Entry 8Q72 (electron microscopy, 4.17 A resolution (low resolution: residue-level contacts below are approximate; hydrogen-bond / salt-bridge calls are withheld)); this record covers chains A and E of the 16 polymer chains in the assembly.

[Chain A]
Molecule: JetC
Organism: Escherichia coli
Notes: engineered mutation(s): "G" as been added to the C-terminus.
UniProtKB: A0A6D0I2P0 (A0A6D0I2P0_ECOLX); residues 1-1095 here = UniProt positions 1-1095
Amino-acid sequence (1096 residues; numbered 1 to 1096; the number before each row is that of its first residue):
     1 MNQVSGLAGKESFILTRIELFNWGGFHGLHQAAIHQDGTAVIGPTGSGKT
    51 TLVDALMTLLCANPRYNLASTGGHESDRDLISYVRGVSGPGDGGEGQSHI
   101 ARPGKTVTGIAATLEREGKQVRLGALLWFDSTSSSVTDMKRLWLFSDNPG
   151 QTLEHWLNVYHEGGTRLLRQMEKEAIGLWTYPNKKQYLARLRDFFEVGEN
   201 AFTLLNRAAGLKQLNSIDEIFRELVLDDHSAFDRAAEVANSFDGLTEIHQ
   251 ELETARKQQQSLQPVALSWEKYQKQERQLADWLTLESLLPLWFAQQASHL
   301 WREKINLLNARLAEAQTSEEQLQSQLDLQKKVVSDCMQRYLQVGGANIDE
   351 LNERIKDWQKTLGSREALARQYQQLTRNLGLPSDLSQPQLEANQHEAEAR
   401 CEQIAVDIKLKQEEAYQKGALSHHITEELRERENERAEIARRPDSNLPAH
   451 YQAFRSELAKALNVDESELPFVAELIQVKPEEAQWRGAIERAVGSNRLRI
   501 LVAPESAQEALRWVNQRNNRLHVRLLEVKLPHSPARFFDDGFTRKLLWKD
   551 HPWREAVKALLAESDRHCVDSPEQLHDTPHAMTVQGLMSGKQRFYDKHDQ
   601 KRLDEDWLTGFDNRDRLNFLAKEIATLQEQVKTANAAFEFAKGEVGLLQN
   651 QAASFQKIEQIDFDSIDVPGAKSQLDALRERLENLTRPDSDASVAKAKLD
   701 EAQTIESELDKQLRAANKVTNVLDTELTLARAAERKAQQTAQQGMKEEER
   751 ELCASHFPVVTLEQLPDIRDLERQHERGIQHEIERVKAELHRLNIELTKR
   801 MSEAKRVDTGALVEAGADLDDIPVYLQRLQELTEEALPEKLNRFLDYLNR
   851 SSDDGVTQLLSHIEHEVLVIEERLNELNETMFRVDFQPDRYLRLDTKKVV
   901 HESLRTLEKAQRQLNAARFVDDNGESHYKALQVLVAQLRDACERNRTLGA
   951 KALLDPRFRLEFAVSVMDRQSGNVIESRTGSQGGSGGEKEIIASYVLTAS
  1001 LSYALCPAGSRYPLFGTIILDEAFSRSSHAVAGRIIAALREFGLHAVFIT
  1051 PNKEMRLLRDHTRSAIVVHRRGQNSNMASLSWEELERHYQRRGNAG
Disordered / not traced: 344-688, 1096
Sequence notes: conflict Leu283 (Gln in A0A6D0I2P0), Ser298 (Asn in A0A6D0I2P0), Ser386 (Ile in A0A6D0I2P0), Glu398 (Ala in A0A6D0I2P0), Arg400 (Leu in A0A6D0I2P0), His576 (Arg in A0A6D0I2P0), Ala625 (Thr in A0A6D0I2P0), Leu647 (Ile in A0A6D0I2P0), Ile705 (Val in A0A6D0I2P0), Leu729 (Ser in A0A6D0I2P0), Ala817 (Thr in A0A6D0I2P0), Pro823 (Thr in A0A6D0I2P0), Asp889 (Tyr in A0A6D0I2P0), Val933 (Ile in A0A6D0I2P0); expression tag (1096)
Ligand contacts:
  - ADP (adenosine-5'-diphosphate), molecule 1: Thr45, Gly46, Ser47, Gly48, Lys49, Thr50, Thr51, Asp77, Arg78, Tyr83, Val87, Ser88, Gly89, Pro90, Gly91, Arg1070
  - ADP, molecule 2: Gly983, Gly984, Ser985, Gly986, Glu988

[Chain E]
Molecule: JetA
Organism: Escherichia coli
UniProtKB: A0A4V3QHV5 (A0A4V3QHV5_ECOLX); residues 1-498 here = UniProt positions 1-498
Amino-acid sequence (503 residues; row label = number of the first residue in the row; numbers below 1 keep their minus sign (Gly-3 is residue -3)):
    -3 GPAAMEENTRQRTENYISAKNQHPAWILLATRRAPLVLSCLKTLFEKSHD
    47 GIPLEEAIQSLSSILIEHVSQEQYDINQDNPFLQASRELREWIKRRLIVE
    97 RDGRIFATDALEVAITFVESLDNRFMTSTASRLSTVQREIENLETRLNPN
   147 PANRVATLRRRISELERELQEAEAGHIEVLETHQAVEHIRDVYNLASSLR
   197 ADFRRVEDSWREADRALRQSIIGEQYHRGDIVERLLNDQDALLNTPEGRV
   247 FDSFQQQLRQSSELKAMSERLRVILSHPSASDALNRLQRHDLRWLVKRLV
   297 DESQTVLQARARSERDVRGFMKTGLAAEHHRVGHLLNEFLNLALKLDWQR
   347 QMIRKQEVPLPAVGVAVTGIPAIERLRFKEVDDEAEQTLDLSNHAADLTQ
   397 IGDDFWDAFNGLDREVLIQQTLQLLAKENRPVGLAELAELLPPAHDLETF
   447 AVWIGMAREAGIEVIDSQREFAELSDGEGRRWRFNLPTTGLESQALMDID
   497 WEG
Disordered / not traced: -3 to 0, 145-176, 499
Sequence notes: expression tag (-3 to 0, 499); conflict Asp187 (Glu in A0A4V3QHV5); engineered mutation Glu435 (Ala in A0A4V3QHV5)

[How chain A and chain E interact]
Contacting residue pairs (86):
  Phe21(A) - Asp386(E)
  Phe21(A) - Leu387(E)
  His27(A) - His390(E)
  Gly28(A) - Asp386(E)
  Gly28(A) - His390(E)
  Leu29(A) - Asn389(E)
  Leu29(A) - His390(E)
  His30(A) - His390(E)
  Ile42(A) - Phe401(E)
  Lys105(A) - Gln383(E)
  Thr106(A) - Gln383(E)
  Val107(A) - Gln383(E)
  Glu154(A) - Leu387(E)
  Asn158(A) - Leu385(E)
  Asn158(A) - Leu387(E)
  His161(A) - Glu382(E)
  His161(A) - Gln383(E)
  His161(A) - Leu385(E)
  Arg234(A) - Gln300(E)
  Arg234(A) - Gln304(E)
  Gly244(A) - Arg314(E)
  Leu245(A) - Glu310(E)
  Glu247(A) - Arg314(E)
  Glu247(A) - Lys318(E)
  Ile248(A) - Val313(E)
  Ile248(A) - Arg314(E)
  Ile248(A) - Met317(E)
  Glu251(A) - Arg224(E)
  Glu251(A) - Lys318(E)
  Glu835(A) - His223(E)
  Glu835(A) - Arg224(E)
  Glu835(A) - Gly225(E)
  Leu837(A) - Arg224(E)
  Tyr847(A) - Leu231(E)
  Tyr847(A) - Leu232(E)
  Tyr847(A) - Gln235(E)
  Tyr847(A) - Glu310(E)
  Ser851(A) - Arg306(E)
  Ser851(A) - Glu310(E)
  Asp853(A) - Arg255(E)
  Asp854(A) - Gln251(E)
  Asp854(A) - Arg255(E)
  Gly855(A) - Leu303(E)
  Gln858(A) - Val296(E)
  Gln858(A) - Ser299(E)
  Gln858(A) - Gln300(E)
  Ser861(A) - Leu254(E)
  Ser861(A) - Val296(E)
  His865(A) - Lys293(E)
  Glu866(A) - Lys293(E)
  Leu868(A) - Trp290(E)
  Val869(A) - Lys293(E)
  Glu872(A) - Trp290(E)
  Arg918(A) - Arg255(E)
  Phe919(A) - Lys90(E)
  Phe919(A) - Arg91(E)
  Asp921(A) - Arg83(E)
  Asp921(A) - Arg86(E)
  Asn1052(A) - Phe401(E)
  Asn1052(A) - Ala404(E)
  Met1055(A) - Phe405(E)
  Arg1056(A) - Gly407(E)
  Arg1056(A) - Asp409(E)
  Arg1059(A) - Phe405(E)
  His1069(A) - Ala392(E)
  His1069(A) - Asp393(E)
  His1069(A) - Leu394(E)
  His1069(A) - Ile397(E)
  Arg1071(A) - Gln396(E)
  Asn1076(A) - His390(E)
  Asn1076(A) - Ala391(E)
  Asn1076(A) - Ala392(E)
  Met1077(A) - Ala391(E)
  Met1077(A) - Ala392(E)
  Ala1078(A) - Ala392(E)
  Leu1085(A) - Phe405(E)
  Glu1086(A) - Phe405(E)
  His1088(A) - Leu394(E)
  His1088(A) - Thr395(E)
  Tyr1089(A) - Trp402(E)
  Tyr1089(A) - Phe405(E)
  Tyr1089(A) - Asn406(E)
  Arg1092(A) - Leu394(E)
  Arg1092(A) - Thr395(E)
  Arg1092(A) - Ile397(E)
  Arg1092(A) - Trp402(E)
Other interface residues (no listed pair), chain A (65 interface residues in all): Pro44, Leu157, Tyr160, Asp243, Leu832, Glu834, Lys840, Arg843, Phe844, Arg850, Thr857, His862, Val920, Arg1070, Leu1080, Trp1082
Other interface residues (no listed pair), chain E (55 interface residues in all): Glu87, Glu229, Gln256, Asp297, Ser388, Asp399, Asp400, Leu408

[Summary]
65 residues of chain A face 55 of chain E across their interface. Chain A binds ADP.
Here chain A is JetC and chain E is JetA, both from Escherichia coli. Entry 8Q72 (E. coli plasmid-borne
JetABCD(E248A) core in a cleavage-competent state) was determined by electron microscopy.
